Entry 8JWX (electron microscopy, 3.30 A resolution); this record covers chains Q and X of the 25 polymer chains in the assembly.

== Chain Q (and X) ==
Protein: Capsid protein G8P
Source organism: Enterobacteria phage M13
Notes: chain X of this document is another copy of the same molecule, construct and numbering; everything in this record applies to it too
UniProtKB: P69541 (CAPSD_BPM13); residues 1-50 here correspond to UniProt positions 24-73 (UniProt number = residue number + 23)
Amino-acid sequence (50 residues; row label = number of the first residue in the row):
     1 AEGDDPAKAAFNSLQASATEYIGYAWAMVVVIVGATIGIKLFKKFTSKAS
Disordered / not traced: 1-4 (chain X: 1-6)

== Interface between chain Q and chain X ==
Pairs across the interface (5):
  Tyr21(Q) with Trp26(X)
  Ile32(Q) with Leu41(X), hydrophobic; Phe45(X), hydrophobic
  Lys43(Q) with Lys48(X), hydrogen bond (side chain-backbone); Ser50(X)
Other interface residues (no listed pair), chain Q (5 interface residues in all): Thr36, Ile39
Other interface residues (no listed pair), chain X (7 interface residues in all): Lys44, Ala49

== Overview ==
Chain Q and chain X form an interface of 5 and 7 residues respectively; the contacts include 1 hydrogen bond.
Its one hydrogen-bonded contact is Lys43(Q)-Lys48(X).
Both chains are Capsid protein G8P (Enterobacteria phage M13). Entry 8JWX (bottom segment of the bacteriophage
M13 mini variant) was determined by electron microscopy.
